Entry 4YXW (X-ray diffraction, 3.10 A resolution); this record covers chains A and E of the 9 polymer chains in the assembly.

== Chain A ==
Name: ATP synthase subunit alpha, mitochondrial
Source organism: Bos taurus
UniProtKB: P19483 (ATPA_BOVIN); residues 1-510 here correspond to UniProt positions 44-553 (UniProt number = residue number + 43)
Chain sequence (510 residues; numbered 1 to 510; the number before each row is that of its first residue):
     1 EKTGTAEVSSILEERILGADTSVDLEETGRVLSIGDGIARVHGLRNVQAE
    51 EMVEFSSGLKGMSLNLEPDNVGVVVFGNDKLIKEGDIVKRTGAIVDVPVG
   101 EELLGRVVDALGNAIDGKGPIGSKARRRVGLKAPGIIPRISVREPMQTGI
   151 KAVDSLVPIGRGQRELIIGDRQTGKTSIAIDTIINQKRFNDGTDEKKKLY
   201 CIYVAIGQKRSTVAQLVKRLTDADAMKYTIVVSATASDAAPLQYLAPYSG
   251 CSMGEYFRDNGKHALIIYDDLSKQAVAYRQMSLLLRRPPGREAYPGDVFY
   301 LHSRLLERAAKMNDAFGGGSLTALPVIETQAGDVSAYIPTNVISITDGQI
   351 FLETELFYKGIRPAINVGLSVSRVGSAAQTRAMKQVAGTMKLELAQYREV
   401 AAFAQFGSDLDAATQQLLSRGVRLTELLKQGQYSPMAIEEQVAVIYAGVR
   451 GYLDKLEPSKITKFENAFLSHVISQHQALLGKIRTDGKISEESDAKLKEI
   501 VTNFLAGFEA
Disordered / not traced: 1-21
Sequence notes: variant Glu1 (Gln44 in P19483), Gly481 (Ser524 in P19483)
Ion coordination: Mg2+: Thr176 (together with AMP-PNP)
Small-molecule neighbours: AMP-PNP (ANP; phosphoaminophosphonic acid-adenylate ester): Asp170, Arg171, Gln172, Thr173, Gly174, Lys175, Thr176, Ser177, Glu328, Phe357, Arg362, Pro363, Gln430, Gly431, Gln432, Tyr433
Swiss-Prot annotation at these positions:
  - binding site (ATP): Gln172, Gly174, Lys175, Thr176, Ser177, Gln430, Gln432
  - binding site (Mg(2+)): Thr176, Asp269
  - site: Ser370 (Required for activity)
  - modified residue: Ser10 (Phosphoserine), Ser22 (Phosphoserine), Ser33 (Phosphoserine), Ser63 (Phosphoserine), Lys80 (N6-acetyllysine), Lys83 (N6-acetyllysine), Lys89 (N6-acetyllysine), Thr91 (Phosphothreonine), Lys118 (N6-acetyllysine), Ser123 (Phosphoserine), Lys124 (N6-acetyllysine), Ser141 (Phosphoserine), Arg161 (Omega-N-methylarginine), Lys187 (N6-acetyllysine), Lys196 (N6-acetyllysine), Lys197 (N6-acetyllysine), Lys218 (N6-acetyllysine), Lys262 (N6-acetyllysine), Lys384 (N6-acetyllysine), Lys391 (N6-acetyllysine) and 5 more in UniProt
  - glycosylation: Ser33 (O-linked (GlcNAc) serine)

== Chain E ==
Name: ATP synthase subunit beta, mitochondrial
Source organism: Bos taurus
Notes: EC 3.6.3.14
UniProtKB: P00829 (ATPB_BOVIN); residues -3 to 478 here correspond to UniProt positions 47-528 (UniProt number = residue number + 50)
Chain sequence (482 residues; each row starts with the number of its first residue; numbers below 1 keep their minus sign (Ala-3 is residue -3)):
    -3 AAQASPSPKAGATTGRIVAVIGAVVDVQFDEGLPPILNALEVQGRETRLV
    47 LEVAQHLGESTVRTIAMDGTEGLVRGQKVLDSGAPIRIPVGPETLGRIMN
    97 VIGEPIDERGPIKTKQFAAIHAEAPEFVEMSVEQEILVTGIKVVDLLAPY
   147 AKGGKIGLFGGAGVGKTVLIMELINNVAKAHGGYSVFAGVGERTREGNDL
   197 YHEMIESGVINLKDATSKVALVYGQMNEPPGARARVALTGLTVAEYFRDQ
   247 EGQDVLLFIDNIFRFTQAGSEVSALLGRIPSAVGYQPTLATDMGTMQERI
   297 TTTKKGSITSVQAIYVPADDLTDPAPATTFAHLDATTVLSRAIAELGIYP
   347 AVDPLDSTSRIMDPNIVGSEHYDVARGVQKILQDYKSLQDIIAILGMDEL
   397 SEEDKLTVSRARKIQRFLSQPFQVAEVFTGHLGKLVPLKETIKGFQQILA
   447 GEYDHLPEQAFYMVGPIEEAVAKADKLAEEHS
Disordered / not traced: -3 to 8, 388-395, 475-478
Small-molecule neighbours: Monothiophosphate (TS6): Lys162, Arg189, Glu192, Asp256, Asn257, Arg260, Ala309
Swiss-Prot annotation at these positions:
  - binding site (ADP): Gly159, Val160, Gly161, Lys162, Thr163, Val164
  - binding site (ATP): Gly159, Gly161, Lys162, Thr163, Val164, Arg189
  - binding site (phosphate): Gly159, Val160, Gly161, Lys162, Thr163
  - binding site (Mg(2+)): Thr163, Glu188
  - modified residue: Lys74 (N6-acetyllysine), Lys111 (N6-acetyllysine), Lys148 (N6-acetyllysine), Lys209 (N6-acetyllysine), Lys214 (N6-acetyllysine), Thr262 (Phosphothreonine), Ser365 (Phosphoserine), Lys376 (N6-acetyllysine), Ser383 (Phosphoserine), Lys430 (N6-acetyllysine), Lys435 (N6-acetyllysine), Lys472 (N6-acetyllysine)
  - glycosylation: Ser56 (O-linked (GlcNAc) serine)
What the authors report for this chain:
  - binding site for Monothiophosphate: Lys162, Arg189, Asp256, Asn257, Arg260
  - conformationally variable residues (side-chain flip): Glu188

== Interface between chain A and chain E ==
Residue-residue contacts (81):
  Gly43(A) - Arg71(E)  hydrogen bond (backbone-side chain)
  Leu44(A) - Arg71(E)  hydrogen bond (backbone-side chain)
  Arg45(A) - Val70(E)
  Arg45(A) - Arg71(E)
  Asn46(A) - Val70(E)
  Val47(A) - Leu69(E)
  Val47(A) - Val70(E)
  Gln48(A) - Gly68(E)  hydrogen bond (side chain-backbone)
  Gln48(A) - Leu69(E)
  Gln48(A) - Val70(E)
  Ala49(A) - Thr66(E)
  Ala49(A) - Glu67(E)
  Ala49(A) - Gly68(E)  hydrogen bond (backbone-backbone)
  Ala49(A) - Leu69(E)  hydrogen bond (backbone-backbone)
  Glu50(A) - Glu67(E)
  Leu64(A) - Val16(E)
  Asn65(A) - Val16(E)
  Asn65(A) - Ile17(E)
  Leu66(A) - Ala15(E)
  Leu66(A) - Val16(E)  hydrogen bond (backbone-backbone)
  Leu66(A) - Leu69(E)
  Glu67(A) - Val14(E)
  Glu67(A) - Ile17(E)
  Glu67(A) - Arg71(E)  hydrogen bond (backbone-side chain)
  Pro68(A) - Val14(E)
  Pro68(A) - Ala15(E)
  Pro68(A) - Arg71(E)  hydrogen bond (backbone-side chain)
  Asn70(A) - Arg71(E)
  Val71(A) - Arg71(E)
  Lys132(A) - Asp64(E)  salt bridge
  Pro134(A) - Thr190(E)
  Gly135(A) - Thr190(E)
  Ile136(A) - Thr190(E)
  Ile136(A) - Gly193(E)
  Ile136(A) - Asn194(E)  hydrogen bond (backbone-side chain)
  Ile136(A) - Tyr219(E)  hydrophobic
  Ile136(A) - Gln221(E)
  Ile137(A) - Asp103(E)
  Ile137(A) - Glu104(E)
  Arg139(A) - Thr190(E)
  Arg139(A) - Arg191(E)
  Arg139(A) - Asn194(E)
  Ile140(A) - Asn194(E)
  Ser141(A) - Asn194(E)
  Ser141(A) - Asp195(E)  hydrogen bond
  Val142(A) - Arg191(E)
  Arg164(A) - Arg189(E)
  Arg287(A) - Ile17(E)
  Arg287(A) - Gly18(E)
  Pro288(A) - Ala270(E)
  Pro288(A) - Leu271(E)
  Pro288(A) - Gly273(E)
  Gly296(A) - Glu267(E)
  Phe299(A) - Met222(E)  hydrophobic
  Phe299(A) - Arg229(E)
  Phe299(A) - Gln263(E)
  Phe299(A) - Glu267(E)
  Tyr300(A) - Gly65(E)
  Tyr300(A) - Asn223(E)
  Tyr300(A) - Glu224(E)
  Tyr300(A) - Pro225(E)
  Ser303(A) - Met222(E)  hydrogen bond (side chain-backbone)
  Ser303(A) - Asn223(E)
  Arg304(A) - Asn223(E)
  Glu307(A) - Arg189(E)
  Glu307(A) - Thr190(E)  hydrogen bond (side chain-backbone)
  Glu307(A) - Met222(E)
  Glu307(A) - Asn223(E)
  Ser335(A) - Ala314(E)
  Ser344(A) - Arg189(E)  hydrogen bond (backbone-side chain)
  Ser344(A) - Met222(E)
  Ile345(A) - Arg189(E)
  Ile345(A) - Met222(E)  hydrophobic
  Thr346(A) - Arg189(E)
  Asp347(A) - Arg191(E)  salt bridge
  Asp347(A) - Glu192(E)
  Arg373(A) - Ala158(E)
  Arg373(A) - Arg189(E)
  Arg373(A) - Glu192(E)  salt bridge
  Val374(A) - Arg191(E)
  Leu392(A) - Glu341(E)
Also at the interface, not in a pair above, chain A (44 interface residues in all): Ala133, Asp297, Ala395
Also at the interface, not in a pair above, chain E (41 interface residues in all): Ile94, Ile102, Tyr197, Pro226

== Summary ==
The interface between chain A and chain E involves 44 residues on one side and 41 on the other; the contacts
include 13 hydrogen bonds and 3 salt bridges. Among the polar pairs are Lys132(A)-Asp64(E),
Asp347(A)-Arg191(E) and Arg373(A)-Glu192(E). From the paper: a binding site for Monothiophosphate at
Lys162(E), Arg189(E) and Asp256(E) among others; conformational variability at Glu188(E).
Here chain A is ATP synthase subunit alpha, mitochondrial and chain E is ATP synthase subunit beta,
mitochondrial, both from Bos taurus. Entry 4YXW (Bovine heart mitochondrial F1-ATPase inhibited by AMP-PNP and
ADP in the presence of thiophosphate) was determined by X-ray diffraction together with 4Z1M from the same
study.
